8SUX - chains A and B of the 6 polymer chains in the assembly; structure by electron microscopy, 2.93 A resolution.

[Chain A (and B)]
Molecule: PtuA
From: Escherichia coli
Notes: chain B of this document is another copy of the same molecule, construct and numbering; everything in this record applies to it too
Amino-acid sequence (465 residues; row label = number of the first residue in the row):
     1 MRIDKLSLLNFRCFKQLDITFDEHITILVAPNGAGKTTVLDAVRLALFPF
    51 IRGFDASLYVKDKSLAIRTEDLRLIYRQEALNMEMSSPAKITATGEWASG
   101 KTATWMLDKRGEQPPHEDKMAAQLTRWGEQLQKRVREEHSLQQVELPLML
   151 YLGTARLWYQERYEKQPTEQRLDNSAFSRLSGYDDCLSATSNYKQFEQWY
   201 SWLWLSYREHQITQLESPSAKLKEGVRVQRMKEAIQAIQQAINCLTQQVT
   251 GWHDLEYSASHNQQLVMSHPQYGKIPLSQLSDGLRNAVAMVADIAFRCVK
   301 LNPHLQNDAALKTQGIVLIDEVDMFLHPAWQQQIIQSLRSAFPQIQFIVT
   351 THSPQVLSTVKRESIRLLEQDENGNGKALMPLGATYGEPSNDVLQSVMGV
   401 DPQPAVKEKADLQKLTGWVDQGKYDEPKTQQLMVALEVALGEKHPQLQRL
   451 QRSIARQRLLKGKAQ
Not modelled in the structure: 164-170, 383-465 (chain B: 165-170, 220-223, 383-465)
Ligand contacts:
  - ATP (adenosine-5'-triphosphate), molecule 1: Arg12, Cys13, Pro31, Asn32, Gly33, Ala34, Gly35, Lys36, Thr37, Thr38, Glu70, Asp71, Leu72, Arg73, Leu74, Asp320, Glu321
  - ATP, molecule 2: Trp252, Ile275, Gln279, Leu280, Ser281, Asp282
Reported in the primary citation:
  - self-association interface (contacts with another copy of this molecule); pairs are residue here / residue on that copy: Glu138-Arg73, Arg179-Glu84, Glu224-Gln78, Trp202, Arg227, Arg230
  - binding site for ATP: Arg12, Lys36, Gln279, Asp282
  - mutagenesis - L81R: decreased stability in response to PtuA hexamer

[Interface between chain A and chain B]
Contacting residue pairs (49; chain A residue first):
  Asn32(A) - Ser281(B)
  Asn32(A) - Gly283(B)
  Asn32(A) - Phe325(B)
  Asn32(A) - His327(B)  hydrogen bond
  Asn32(A) - Trp330(B)
  Arg44(A) - Gln160(B)
  Arg68(A) - Glu161(B)  salt bridge
  Glu70(A) - Gln279(B)
  Tyr76(A) - Gln271(B)
  Tyr76(A) - Tyr272(B)
  Tyr76(A) - Gly273(B)
  Gln78(A) - Pro270(B)
  Met83(A) - Gly273(B)
  Met83(A) - Lys274(B)  hydrogen bond (side chain-backbone)
  Tyr151(A) - Gln160(B)  hydrogen bond
  Thr154(A) - Tyr159(B)
  Thr154(A) - Gln160(B)  hydrogen bond (side chain-backbone)
  Ala155(A) - Tyr159(B)  hydrophobic
  Tyr159(A) - Thr154(B)
  Tyr159(A) - Ala155(B)  hydrophobic
  Tyr159(A) - Tyr159(B)  hydrophobic
  Tyr159(A) - Arg162(B)
  Gln160(A) - Asp41(B)
  Gln160(A) - Arg44(B)
  Gln160(A) - Tyr151(B)  hydrogen bond
  Glu161(A) - Arg68(B)  salt bridge
  Arg162(A) - Tyr159(B)
  Ala189(A) - Gln160(B)
  Pro270(A) - Tyr76(B)
  Gln271(A) - Tyr76(B)
  Tyr272(A) - Tyr76(B)
  Tyr272(A) - Gln370(B)
  Gly273(A) - Tyr76(B)
  Gly273(A) - Met83(B)
  Lys274(A) - Met83(B)
  Gln279(A) - Glu70(B)
  Ser281(A) - Asn32(B)
  Gly283(A) - Asn32(B)
  Met324(A) - Phe325(B)  hydrophobic
  Phe325(A) - Asn32(B)  hydrogen bond (backbone-side chain)
  Phe325(A) - Thr154(B)
  Phe325(A) - Glu321(B)
  Phe325(A) - Met324(B)  hydrophobic
  Leu326(A) - His352(B)
  His327(A) - Asn32(B)  hydrogen bond
  Pro328(A) - His352(B)
  Trp330(A) - Asn32(B)
  His352(A) - Leu326(B)
  His352(A) - Pro328(B)
Interface residues without a listed pair, chain A (35 interface residues in all): Pro31, Gly33, Ser64, Asp282, Glu321
Interface residues without a listed pair, chain B (38 interface residues in all): Pro31, Gly33, Thr37, Gln78, Ala189, Ile275, Asp282

[Overview]
Chain A and chain B form an interface of 35 and 38 residues respectively, with 7 hydrogen bonds and 2 salt
bridges. Among the polar pairs are Arg68(A)-Glu161(B), Asn32(A)-His327(B) and Met83(A)-Lys274(B). The paper
reports a binding site for ATP at Arg12(A), Lys36(A) and Gln279(A) among others; L81R of chain A reduces
stability in response to PtuA hexamer.
Chain A and chain B are both PtuA (Escherichia coli); the structure, Structure of E. coli PtuA hexamer, was
determined by electron microscopy (same publication as 8EE4, 8EE7 and 8EEA).
